Entry 5JAJ (X-ray diffraction, 1.50 A resolution); this record covers chains A and Y of the 3 polymer chains in the assembly.

== Chain A ==
Molecule: LGP2
Organism: Gallus gallus
Notes: engineered mutation(s): GAMGGGGS at N-terminus from tag replaces methionine.
UniProt: G0YYQ5 (G0YYQ5_CHICK); residue numbers follow UniProt; this construct covers 2-674
Amino-acid sequence (681 residues; row label = number of the first residue in the row; numbers below 1 keep their minus sign (Gly-6 is residue -6)):
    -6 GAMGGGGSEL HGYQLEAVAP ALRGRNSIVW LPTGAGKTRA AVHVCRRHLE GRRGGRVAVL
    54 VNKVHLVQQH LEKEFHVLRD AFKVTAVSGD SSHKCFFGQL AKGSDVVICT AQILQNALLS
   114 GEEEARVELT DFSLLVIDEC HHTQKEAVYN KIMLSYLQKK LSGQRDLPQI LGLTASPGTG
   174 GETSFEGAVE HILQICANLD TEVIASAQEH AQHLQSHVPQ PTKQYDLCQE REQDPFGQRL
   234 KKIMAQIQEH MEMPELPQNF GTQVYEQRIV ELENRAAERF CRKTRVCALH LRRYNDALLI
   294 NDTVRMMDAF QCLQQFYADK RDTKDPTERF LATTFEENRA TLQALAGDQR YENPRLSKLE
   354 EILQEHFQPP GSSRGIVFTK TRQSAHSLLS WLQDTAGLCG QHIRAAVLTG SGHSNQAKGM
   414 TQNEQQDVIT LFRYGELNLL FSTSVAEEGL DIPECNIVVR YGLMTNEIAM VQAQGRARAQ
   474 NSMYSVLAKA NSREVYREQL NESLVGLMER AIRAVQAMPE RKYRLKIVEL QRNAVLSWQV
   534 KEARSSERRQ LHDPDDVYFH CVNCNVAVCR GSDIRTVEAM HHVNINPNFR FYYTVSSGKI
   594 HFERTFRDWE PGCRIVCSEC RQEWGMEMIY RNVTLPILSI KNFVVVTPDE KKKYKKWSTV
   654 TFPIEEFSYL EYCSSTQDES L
Disordered / not traced: -6 to 1, 202-212, 313-316, 362-363, 672-674
Differences from the reference sequence: expression tag (-6 to 1)
Metal / ion sites: Zn2+: Cys554, Cys557, Cys610, Cys613
Ligand contacts:
  - ADP (adenosine-5'-diphosphate): Glu2, Leu3, His4, Gln7, Pro25, Thr26, Gly27, Ala28, Gly29, Lys30, Thr31, Arg32, Glu67, Gly442, Asp444, Pro446, Arg471
  - tetrafluoroaluminate (ALF): Pro25, Thr26, Gly27, Lys30, Glu132, Ala168, Gly442, Gln465, Arg469, Arg471
Reported in the primary citation:
  - binding site for ADP: Glu2, His4, Gln7, Pro25 to Arg32, Glu67, Asp444, Arg471
  - contacts within the chain: Arg32-Glu67 (salt bridge), Asp444-Arg471, Gln465-Arg469
  - binding site for tetrafluoroaluminate: Arg469, Arg471
  - catalytic residues: Glu132, Gln465, Arg469
  - Mg2+ coordination through a water molecule: Thr31, Asp131
  - mutagenesis - A28C, K66A/E67A, E132Q, G468S: abolished catalytic activity
  - binding site for the 11-nt RNA strand: Lys138, Gln260, Arg261, His406, Arg486, Arg490, Phe595, Trp602, Lys648, Lys649, Trp650
  - binding site for the 10-nt RNA strand (chain Y): Glu571 to His574, Lys648
  - mutagenesis - H406A: decreased catalytic activity
  - mutagenesis - H406A: unchanged binding to RNA
  - mutagenesis - K648E/K649E (56-fold): decreased binding to dsRNA
  - mutagenesis - K138E/R490E, K138E/R490E/K648E/K649E, K648E/K649E: decreased signaling

== Chain Y ==
Molecule: 10-nt RNA strand
Sequence (10 nucleotides; numbered 1 to 10; the number before each row is that of its first residue):
     1 GGUACGUACC

== Chain A / chain Y interface ==
Contacting residue pairs (56):
  Asn55(A) with U7(Y), sugar contact; A8(Y), sugar contact
  Lys56(A) with U7(Y), hydrogen bond to the sugar; A8(Y), phosphate contact
  Val57(A) with A8(Y), hydrogen bond to the phosphate; C9(Y), phosphate contact
  Ser81(A) with C9(Y), phosphate contact
  Gly82(A) with C9(Y), hydrogen bond to the phosphate; C10(Y), phosphate contact
  Ser85(A) with C10(Y), hydrogen bond to the phosphate
  Thr103(A) with A8(Y), phosphate contact; C9(Y), hydrogen bond to the phosphate
  Gln105(A) with A8(Y), sugar contact; C9(Y), sugar contact
  Ile106(A) with C9(Y), phosphate contact; C10(Y), phosphate contact
  Asn109(A) with C9(Y), hydrogen bond to the sugar
  Gln256(A) with A4(Y), hydrogen bond to the sugar
  Glu259(A) with U3(Y), sugar contact; A4(Y), sugar contact
  Gln260(A) with G1(Y), base contact; G2(Y), hydrogen bond to the base; U3(Y), sugar contact
  Val263(A) with U3(Y), phosphate contact; A4(Y), phosphate contact
  Glu264(A) with G2(Y), hydrogen bond to the sugar
  Asn267(A) with U3(Y), hydrogen bond to the phosphate
  Arg285(A) with A4(Y), salt bridge to the phosphate; C5(Y), salt bridge to the phosphate
  Lys373(A) with C5(Y), sugar contact; G6(Y), sugar contact
  Thr374(A) with C5(Y), phosphate contact; G6(Y), phosphate contact
  Arg375(A) with G6(Y), salt bridge to the phosphate; U7(Y), salt bridge to the phosphate
  Thr402(A) with U7(Y), phosphate contact
  Gly403(A) with U7(Y), hydrogen bond to the phosphate; A8(Y), phosphate contact
  Ser404(A) with A8(Y), hydrogen bond to the phosphate
  Gly405(A) with U7(Y), hydrogen bond to the phosphate
  Gln409(A) with C5(Y), hydrogen bond to the phosphate
  Thr436(A) with G6(Y), phosphate contact; U7(Y), hydrogen bond to the phosphate
  Ser437(A) with G6(Y), hydrogen bond to the sugar
  Val438(A) with U7(Y), sugar contact
  Arg537(A) with G1(Y), salt bridge to the phosphate
  Glu571(A) with C10(Y), hydrogen bond to the sugar
  Met573(A) with C10(Y), sugar contact
  His574(A) with C10(Y), hydrogen bond to the sugar
  Arg597(A) with C9(Y), salt bridge to the phosphate; C10(Y), salt bridge to the phosphate
  Phe599(A) with C10(Y), base contact
  Trp602(A) with C10(Y), sugar contact
  Lys645(A) with G2(Y), salt bridge to the phosphate
  Lys648(A) with U3(Y), salt bridge to the phosphate; A4(Y), salt bridge to the phosphate
Also at the interface, not in a pair above, chain A (40 interface residues in all): Gln376, His406, Gln418

== In short ==
The interface between chain A and chain Y involves 40 residues on one side and 10 on the other; the contacts
include 18 hydrogen bonds and 10 salt bridges. Polar contacts include Gln260(A)-G2(Y), Lys56(A)-U7(Y) and
Asn109(A)-C9(Y). From the paper: catalytic residues Glu132(A), Gln465(A) and Arg469(A); A28C, K66A/E67A and
E132Q of chain A, among others, abolish catalytic activity; 8 substitutions were tested in all.
Chain A is LGP2 (Gallus gallus) and chain Y is a 10-nt RNA strand; the structure, Structure of chicken LGP2
witha 5'p 10-mer dsRNA and ADP-AlF4-Mg, was determined by X-ray diffraction, deposited together with 5JB2,
5JBG, 5JBJ, 5JC3, 5JC7, 5JCF and 5JCH.
